Entry 7GY2 (X-ray diffraction, 1.85 A resolution); this record covers chains A and D.

== Chain A ==
Protein: B-cell lymphoma 6 protein
From: Homo sapiens
UniProtKB: P41182 (BCL6_HUMAN); residue numbers follow UniProt; this construct covers 5-129
Chain sequence (128 residues; numbered 2 to 129; the number before each row is that of its first residue):
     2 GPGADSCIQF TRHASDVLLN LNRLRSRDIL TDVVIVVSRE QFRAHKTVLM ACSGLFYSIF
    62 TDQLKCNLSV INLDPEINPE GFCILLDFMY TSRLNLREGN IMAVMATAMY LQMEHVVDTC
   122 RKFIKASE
Disordered / not traced: 2-6
Sequence notes: expression tag (2-4)
Residues lining bound ligands: A1ACC ((8S)-5-chloro-7-[(2-oxo-2,3-dihydro-1H-indol-5-yl)amino]pyrazolo[1,5-a]pyrimidine-3-carbonitrile): Asn21, Arg24, Leu25, Arg28, Ile30, Met51, Ala52, Cys53, Ser54, Gly55, Tyr58, Gln113, Met114, Glu115

== Chain D ==
Protein: WVIP tetrapeptide
Chain sequence (6 residues; row label = number of the first residue in the row; numbering starts at 0):
     0 XWVIPA
Modified residues: ACE (acetyl group) at position 0

== Chain A / chain D interface ==
Pairs across the interface (11):
  Cys8(A) with Pro4(D)
  Ile9(A) with Trp1(D), hydrophobic; Val2(D)
  Gln10(A) with ACE_0(D); Trp1(D); Val2(D), hydrogen bond (backbone-backbone); Pro4(D)
  Phe11(A) with ACE_0(D); Trp1(D)
  Thr12(A) with ACE_0(D), hydrogen bond (backbone-backbone); Val2(D)
Also at the interface, not in a pair above, chain D (5 interface residues in all): Ile3

== In short ==
Chain A and chain D each contribute 5 residues to their interface; the contacts include 2 hydrogen bonds.
Main-chain hydrogen bonds include Gln10(A)-Val2(D) and Thr12(A)-ACE_0(D). Bound to chain A: compound A1ACC.
Here chain A is B-cell lymphoma 6 protein (Homo sapiens) and chain D is WVIP tetrapeptide. Entry 7GY2 (Crystal
Structure of B-cell lymphoma 6 protein BTB domain in complex with ligand 9 at 19.88 ...) was determined by
X-ray diffraction together with 7GUD, 7GUE, 7GUF, 7GUG, 7GUH, 7GUI and 126 further entries from the same
study.
